4TRJ - chain A; structure by X-ray diffraction, 1.73 A resolution.

[Chain A]
Name: Enoyl-[acyl-carrier-protein] reductase [NADH]
Organism: Mycobacterium tuberculosis
Notes: EC 1.3.1.9
UniProtKB: P9WGR0 (INHA_MYCTO); residue numbers follow UniProt; this construct covers 1-269
Amino-acid sequence (269 residues; each row starts with the number of its first residue):
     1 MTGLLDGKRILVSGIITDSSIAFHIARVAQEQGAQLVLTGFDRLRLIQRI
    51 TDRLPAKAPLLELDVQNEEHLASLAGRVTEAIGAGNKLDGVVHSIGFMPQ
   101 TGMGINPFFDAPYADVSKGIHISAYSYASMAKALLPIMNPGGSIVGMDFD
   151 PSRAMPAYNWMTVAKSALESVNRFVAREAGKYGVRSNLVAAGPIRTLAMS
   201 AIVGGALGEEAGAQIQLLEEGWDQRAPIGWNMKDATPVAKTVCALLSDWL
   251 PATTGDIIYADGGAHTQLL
Disordered / not traced: 1
Residues lining bound ligands:
  - 665 ((3S)-N-(3-bromophenyl)-1-cyclohexyl-5-oxopyrrolidine-3-carboxamide): Gly-96, Phe-97, Met-98, Met-103, Gly-104, Phe-149, Met-155, Pro-156, Ala-157, Tyr-158, Met-161, Lys-165, Met-199, Ile-202, Leu-207, Ile-215, Leu-218
  - NAD (nicotinamide-adenine-dinucleotide): Gly-14, Ile-15, Ile-16, Ser-20, Ile-21, Phe-41, Leu-63, Asp-64, Val-65, Gln-66, Ser-94, Ile-95, Gly-96, Phe-97, Ile-122, Met-147, Asp-148, Phe-149, Met-161, Lys-165, Ala-191, Gly-192, Pro-193, Ile-194, Thr-196, Met-199
Curated features (UniProtKB/Swiss-Prot):
  - binding site (NAD(+)): Ser-20, Ile-21, Asp-64, Val-65, Ile-95, Gly-96, Lys-165, Ile-194
  - binding site (substrate): Tyr-158
  - site: Phe-149 (May act as an intermediate that passes the hydride ion from NADH to the substrate), Tyr-158 (Transition state stabilizer)
  - modified residue: Thr-266 (Phosphothreonine)
Reported in the primary citation:
  - binding site for 665: Gly-96, Phe-97, Met-103, Gly-104, Ala-157, Tyr-158, Met-161, Met-199

[In short]
Ligands of chain A: NAD and compound 665. From UniProt: 8 NAD+-binding residues and substrate-binding residue
Tyr-158. From the paper: a binding site for 665 at Gly-96, Phe-97 and Met-103 among others.
Chain A is Enoyl-[acyl-carrier-protein] reductase [NADH] (Mycobacterium tuberculosis); the structure, Crystal
structure of Mycobacterium tuberculosis enoyl reductase (INHA) complexed with
N-(3-bromophenyl)-1-cyclohexyl-5-oxopyrrolidine-3-carboxamide, refined with new ligand restraints, was
determined by X-ray diffraction, deposited together with 4TZK, 4TZT, 4U0J and 4U0K.
